5W9I - chains E and J of the 12 polymer chains in the assembly; structure by electron microscopy, 3.60 A resolution.

== Chain E (and J) ==
Protein: Spike glycoprotein
Organism: Middle East respiratory syndrome-related coronavirus
Notes: chain J of this document is another copy of the same molecule, construct and numbering; everything in this record applies to it too
Reference sequence: W5ZZF5 (W5ZZF5_9BETC); residue numbers follow UniProt; this construct covers 1-1291
Chain sequence (1329 residues; row label = number of the first residue in the row):
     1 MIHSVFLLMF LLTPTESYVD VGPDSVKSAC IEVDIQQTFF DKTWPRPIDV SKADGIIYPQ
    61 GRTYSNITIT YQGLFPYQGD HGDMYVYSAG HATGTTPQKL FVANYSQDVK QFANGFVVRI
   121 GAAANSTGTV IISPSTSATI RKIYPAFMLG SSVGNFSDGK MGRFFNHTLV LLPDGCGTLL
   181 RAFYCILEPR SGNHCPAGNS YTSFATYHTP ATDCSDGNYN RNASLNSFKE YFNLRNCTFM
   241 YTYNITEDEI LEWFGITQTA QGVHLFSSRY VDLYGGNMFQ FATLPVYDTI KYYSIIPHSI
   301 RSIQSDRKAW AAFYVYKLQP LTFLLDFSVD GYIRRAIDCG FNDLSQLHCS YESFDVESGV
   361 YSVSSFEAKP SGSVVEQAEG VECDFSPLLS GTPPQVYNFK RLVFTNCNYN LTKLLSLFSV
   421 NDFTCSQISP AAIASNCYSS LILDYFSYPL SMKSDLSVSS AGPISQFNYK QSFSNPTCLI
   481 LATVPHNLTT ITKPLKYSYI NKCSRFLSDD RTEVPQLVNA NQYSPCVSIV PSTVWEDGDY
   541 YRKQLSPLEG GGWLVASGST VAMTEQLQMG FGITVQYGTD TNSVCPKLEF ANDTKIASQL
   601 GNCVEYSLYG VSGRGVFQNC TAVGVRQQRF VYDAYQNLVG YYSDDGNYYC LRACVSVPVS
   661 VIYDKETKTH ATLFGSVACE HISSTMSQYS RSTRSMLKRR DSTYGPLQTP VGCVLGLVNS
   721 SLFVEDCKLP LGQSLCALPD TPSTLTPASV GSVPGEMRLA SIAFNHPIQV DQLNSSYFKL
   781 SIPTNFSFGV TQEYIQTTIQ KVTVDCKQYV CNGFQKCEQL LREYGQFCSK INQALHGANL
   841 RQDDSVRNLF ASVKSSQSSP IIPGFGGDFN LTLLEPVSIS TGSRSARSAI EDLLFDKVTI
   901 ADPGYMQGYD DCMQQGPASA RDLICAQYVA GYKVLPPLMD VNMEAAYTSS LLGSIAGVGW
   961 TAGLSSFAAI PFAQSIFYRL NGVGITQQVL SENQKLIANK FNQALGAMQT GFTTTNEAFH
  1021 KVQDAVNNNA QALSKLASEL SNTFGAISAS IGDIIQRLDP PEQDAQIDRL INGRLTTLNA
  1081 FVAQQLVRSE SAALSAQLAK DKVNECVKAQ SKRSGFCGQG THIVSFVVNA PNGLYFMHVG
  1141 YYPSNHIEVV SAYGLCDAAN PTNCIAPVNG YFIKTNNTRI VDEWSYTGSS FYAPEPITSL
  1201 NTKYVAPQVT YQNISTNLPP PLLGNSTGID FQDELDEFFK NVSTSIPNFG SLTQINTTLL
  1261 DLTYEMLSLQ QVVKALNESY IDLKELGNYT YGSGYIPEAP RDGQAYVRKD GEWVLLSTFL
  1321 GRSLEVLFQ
Not modelled in the structure: 1-752, 878-885, 1224-1329 (chain J: 1-17, 380-592, 744-1329)
Disulfides: Cys806-Cys828, Cys811-Cys817, Cys912-Cys925, Cys1156-Cys1164
Glycans and other covalent adducts: N-acetylglucosamine (NAG) linked to Asn774, Asn785, Asn870, Asn1176, Asn1213
Differences from the reference sequence: conflict Phe506 (Leu in W5ZZF5), Ala748 (Arg in W5ZZF5), Gly751 (Arg in W5ZZF5); engineered mutation Pro1060 (Val in W5ZZF5), Pro1061 (Leu in W5ZZF5); expression tag (1292-1329)
From the paper describing this entry:
  - mutagenesis - V1060P/L1061P (>50-fold): increased expression
  - post-translational modification sites: Asn1176

== Interface between chain E and chain J ==
Pairs across the interface - 66 pairs, chain E then chain J:
  Asp805(E) - Ser364(J)
  Asp805(E) - Ser365(J)  hydrogen bond
  Lys807(E) - Ser364(J)
  Lys807(E) - Arg691(J)
  Gln808(E) - Ser365(J)
  Asn812(E) - Glu367(J)
  Arg822(E) - Gln72(J)
  Arg822(E) - Pro320(J)  hydrogen bond (side chain-backbone)
  Arg822(E) - Leu321(J)
  Arg822(E) - Thr322(J)  hydrogen bond
  Ser829(E) - Ser350(J)
  Gln833(E) - Ser350(J)  hydrogen bond (side chain-backbone)
  Gln833(E) - Tyr351(J)
  His836(E) - Tyr351(J)
  His836(E) - Val360(J)
  His836(E) - Tyr361(J)
  Arg847(E) - Asp726(J)  salt bridge
  Tyr905(E) - Ser676(J)
  Tyr905(E) - Pro710(J)
  Tyr905(E) - Val711(J)
  Tyr905(E) - Gln733(J)
  Met906(E) - Gln708(J)
  Met906(E) - Thr709(J)
  Met906(E) - Pro710(J)
  Met906(E) - Val711(J)
  Met906(E) - Gly712(J)
  Gln907(E) - Ser676(J)
  Tyr909(E) - Val655(J)
  Tyr909(E) - Ser656(J)
  Tyr909(E) - Ser676(J)  hydrogen bond (backbone-side chain)
  Tyr909(E) - Val677(J)
  Tyr909(E) - His681(J)
  Asp910(E) - Val677(J)
  Asp910(E) - Ala678(J)
  Asp910(E) - Glu680(J)
  Asp910(E) - His681(J)  salt bridge
  Cys912(E) - Arg652(J)  hydrogen bond (backbone-side chain)
  Met913(E) - Arg652(J)
  Met913(E) - Val655(J)  hydrophobic
  Gln914(E) - Gly601(J)  hydrogen bond (side chain-backbone)
  Gln914(E) - Asn602(J)  hydrogen bond
  Gln914(E) - Val616(J)
  Gln914(E) - Gln618(J)  hydrogen bond (backbone-side chain)
  Gln914(E) - Arg652(J)
  Gly916(E) - Gln618(J)  hydrogen bond (backbone-side chain)
  Gly916(E) - Arg652(J)
  Pro917(E) - Arg652(J)  hydrogen bond (backbone-side chain)
  Ala918(E) - Cys620(J)  hydrophobic
  Ala918(E) - Arg652(J)
  Tyr928(E) - Ser656(J)  hydrogen bond (backbone-side chain)
  Tyr928(E) - Pro658(J)
  Tyr928(E) - Ser676(J)  hydrogen bond
  Val929(E) - Cys654(J)
  Lys933(E) - Gly675(J)
  Pro936(E) - Leu731(J)
  Pro936(E) - Gln733(J)
  Pro937(E) - Gly732(J)
  Pro937(E) - Gln733(J)  hydrogen bond (backbone-backbone)
  Leu938(E) - Pro730(J)  hydrophobic
  Leu938(E) - Gln733(J)
  Met939(E) - Gln733(J)
  Asp940(E) - Gln733(J)
  Asp940(E) - Ser734(J)
  Ser1038(E) - Tyr635(J)
  Ser1041(E) - Tyr635(J)
  Asp1053(E) - Ser612(J)
Interface residues without a listed pair, chain E (35 interface residues in all): Thr803, Gly908, Asp911, Met943
Interface residues without a listed pair, chain J (45 interface residues in all): Ser362, Val363, Cys650, Ser660

== Overview ==
35 residues of chain E face 45 of chain J across their interface; the contacts include 14 hydrogen bonds and 2
salt bridges. Polar contacts include Arg847(E)-Asp726(J), Asp910(E)-His681(J) and Asp805(E)-Ser365(J).
Covalently linked N-acetylglucosamine: at Asn774(E), Asn785(E), Asn870(E), Asn1176(E) and Asn1213(E). From the
paper: V1060P/L1061P of chain E increase expression; a modification site at Asn1176(E).
Both chains are Spike glycoprotein (Middle East respiratory syndrome-related coronavirus). Entry 5W9I (MERS S
ectodomain trimer in complex with variable domain of neutralizing antibody G4) was determined by electron
microscopy together with 5VZR, 5W9H, 5W9J, 5W9K, 5W9L, 5W9M and 3 further entries from the same study.
